Entry 7B2M (electron microscopy, 3.39 A resolution); this record covers chains B and C of the 4 polymer chains in the assembly.

Chain B:
Molecule: Complement C4 alpha chain
From: Homo sapiens
UniProtKB: P0C0L4 (CO4A_HUMAN); residues 680-1446 here = UniProt positions 680-1446
Sequence (767 residues; each row starts with the number of its first residue):
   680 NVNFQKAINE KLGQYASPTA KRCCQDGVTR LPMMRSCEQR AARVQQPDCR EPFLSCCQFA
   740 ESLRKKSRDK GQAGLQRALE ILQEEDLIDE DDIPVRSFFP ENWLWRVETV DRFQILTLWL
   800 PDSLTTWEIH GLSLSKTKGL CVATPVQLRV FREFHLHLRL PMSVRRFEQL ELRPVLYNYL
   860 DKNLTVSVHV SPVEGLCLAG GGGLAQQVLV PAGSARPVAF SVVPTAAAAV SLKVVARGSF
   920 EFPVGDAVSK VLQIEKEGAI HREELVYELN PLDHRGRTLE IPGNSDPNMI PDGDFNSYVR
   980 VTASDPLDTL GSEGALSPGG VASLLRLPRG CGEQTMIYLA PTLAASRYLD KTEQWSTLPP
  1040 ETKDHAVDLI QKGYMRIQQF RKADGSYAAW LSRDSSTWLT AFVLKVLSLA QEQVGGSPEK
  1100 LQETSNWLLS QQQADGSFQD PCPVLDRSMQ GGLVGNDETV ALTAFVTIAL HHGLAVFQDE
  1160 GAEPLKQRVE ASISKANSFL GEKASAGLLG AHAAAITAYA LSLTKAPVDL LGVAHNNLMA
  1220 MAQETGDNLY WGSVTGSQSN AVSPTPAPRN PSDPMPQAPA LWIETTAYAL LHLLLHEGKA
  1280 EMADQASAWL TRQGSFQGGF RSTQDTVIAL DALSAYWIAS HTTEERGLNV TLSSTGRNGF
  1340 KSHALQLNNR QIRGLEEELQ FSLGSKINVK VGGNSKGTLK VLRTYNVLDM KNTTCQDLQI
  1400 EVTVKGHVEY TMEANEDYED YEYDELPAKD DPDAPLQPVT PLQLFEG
Disordered / not traced: 680-758, 951-953, 986-993, 1231-1255, 1349-1353, 1414-1446
Sequence notes: variant Ser-1201 (Thr in P0C0L4)
Glycans and other covalent adducts: N-acetylglucosamine (NAG) linked to Asn-862, Asn-1328, Asn-1391
Swiss-Prot annotation at these positions:
  - site: Arg-756, Ala-757 (Cleavage)
  - modified residue: Ser-918 (Phosphoserine), Tyr-1417 (Sulfotyrosine), Tyr-1420 (Sulfotyrosine), Tyr-1422 (Sulfotyrosine)
  - glycosylation: Asn-862 (N-linked (GlcNAc...) asparagine), Thr-1244 (O-linked (GalNAc...) threonine), Asn-1328 (N-linked (GlcNAc...) (complex) asparagine), Asn-1391 (N-linked (GlcNAc...) asparagine)
  - cross-link: Cys-1010 to Gln-1013 (Isoglutamyl cysteine thioester (Cys-Gln))
  - natural variant: Pro-726 (P726L: In allotype C4A3a), Asp-1073 (D1073G: In allotype C4A1, allotype C4A2), Asn-1176 (N1176S: In allotype C4A1), Ser-1201 (T1201S: In allotype C4A4; this construct carries the variant), Val-1207 (V1207A: In allotype C4A1, allotype C4A13), Leu-1210 (L1210R: In allotype C4A1, allotype C4A13), Ser-1286 (S1286A: In allotype C4A1, allotype C4A3a, allotype C4A6)

Chain C:
Molecule: Complement C4 gamma chain
From: Homo sapiens
UniProtKB: P0C0L4 (CO4A_HUMAN); residue numbers follow UniProt; this construct covers 1454-1744
Sequence (291 residues; numbered 1454 to 1744; the number before each row is that of its first residue):
  1454 EAPKVVEEQE SRVHYTVCIW RNGKVGLSGM AIADVTLLSG FHALRADLEK LTSLSDRYVS
  1514 HFETEGPHVL LYFDSVPTSR ECVGFEAVQE VPVGLVQPAS ATLYDYYNPE RRCSVFYGAP
  1574 SKSRLLATLC SAEVCQCAEG KCPRQRRALE RGLQDEDGYR MKFACYYPRV EYGFQVKVLR
  1634 EDSRAAFRLF ETKITQVLHF TKDVKAAANQ MRNFLVRASC RLRLEPGKEY LIMGLDGATY
  1694 DLEGHPQYLL DSNSWIEEMP SERLCRSTRQ RAACAQLNDF LQEYGTQGCQ V
Disordered / not traced: 1454-1464, 1595-1744
Disulfide bonds: Cys-1471/Cys-1535, Cys-1583/Cys-1588

How chain B and chain C interact:
Disulfides between the chains: Cys-876(B)/Cys-1590(C), Cys-1394(B)/Cys-1566(C)
Contacting residue pairs (93; chain B residue first):
  Glu-759(B) / Glu-1543(C)
  Glu-759(B) / Pro-1545(C)
  Leu-761(B) / Pro-1545(C)  hydrophobic
  Phe-846(B) / Glu-1586(C)
  Phe-846(B) / Cys-1588(C)
  Gln-848(B) / Pro-1551(C)
  Gln-848(B) / Phe-1569(C)
  Gln-848(B) / Leu-1578(C)
  Gln-848(B) / Leu-1579(C)  hydrogen bond (side chain-backbone)
  Glu-850(B) / Pro-1551(C)
  Glu-850(B) / Ser-1553(C)
  Glu-850(B) / Phe-1569(C)
  Arg-852(B) / Thr-1489(C)
  Cys-876(B) / Leu-1579(C)
  Cys-876(B) / Cys-1590(C)  disulfide
  Cys-876(B) / Glu-1592(C)
  Leu-877(B) / Leu-1579(C)
  Leu-877(B) / Glu-1592(C)
  Ala-878(B) / Leu-1548(C)  hydrophobic
  Ala-878(B) / Val-1549(C)
  Ala-878(B) / Gln-1550(C)
  Ala-878(B) / Leu-1579(C)  hydrophobic
  Ala-878(B) / Glu-1592(C)
  Gly-879(B) / Glu-1592(C)
  Gly-880(B) / Glu-1592(C)
  Leu-883(B) / Leu-1548(C)
  Ala-884(B) / Gly-1547(C)
  Gln-885(B) / Ser-1492(C)
  Gln-885(B) / Val-1546(C)
  Gln-885(B) / Gly-1547(C)  hydrogen bond (side chain-backbone)
  Gln-886(B) / Val-1544(C)
  Leu-888(B) / Val-1544(C)  hydrophobic
  Arg-895(B) / Glu-1518(C)  salt bridge
  Arg-895(B) / Gly-1519(C)
  Ala-898(B) / Gln-1550(C)  hydrogen bond (backbone-side chain)
  Phe-899(B) / Leu-1548(C)  hydrophobic
  Phe-899(B) / Gln-1550(C)
  Ser-900(B) / Gln-1550(C)  hydrogen bond (backbone-side chain)
  Ser-900(B) / Pro-1551(C)
  Ser-900(B) / Leu-1579(C)
  Cys-1394(B) / Cys-1566(C)  disulfide
  Gln-1395(B) / Asn-1475(C)  hydrogen bond (backbone-side chain)
  Gln-1395(B) / Arg-1564(C)
  Asp-1396(B) / Arg-1474(C)
  Asp-1396(B) / Asn-1475(C)  hydrogen bond (backbone-backbone)
  Asp-1396(B) / Arg-1564(C)  salt bridge
  Leu-1397(B) / Trp-1473(C)
  Leu-1397(B) / Leu-1480(C)  hydrophobic
  Leu-1397(B) / Leu-1556(C)  hydrophobic
  Leu-1397(B) / Tyr-1557(C)
  Leu-1397(B) / Cys-1566(C)  hydrogen bond (backbone-side chain)
  Gln-1398(B) / Ile-1472(C)
  Gln-1398(B) / Trp-1473(C)  hydrogen bond (backbone-backbone)
  Gln-1398(B) / Asn-1475(C)  hydrogen bond
  Gln-1398(B) / Cys-1566(C)
  Ile-1399(B) / Val-1470(C)  hydrophobic
  Ile-1399(B) / Cys-1471(C)
  Ile-1399(B) / Leu-1556(C)  hydrophobic
  Ile-1399(B) / Cys-1566(C)
  Ile-1399(B) / Val-1568(C)
  Glu-1400(B) / Thr-1469(C)
  Glu-1400(B) / Val-1470(C)
  Glu-1400(B) / Cys-1471(C)  hydrogen bond (backbone-backbone)
  Glu-1400(B) / Trp-1473(C)
  Glu-1400(B) / Arg-1533(C)  salt bridge
  Val-1401(B) / Thr-1469(C)
  Val-1401(B) / Val-1470(C)  hydrophobic
  Val-1401(B) / Ala-1554(C)  hydrophobic
  Val-1401(B) / Tyr-1570(C)  hydrophobic
  Val-1401(B) / Arg-1577(C)  hydrogen bond (backbone-side chain)
  Thr-1402(B) / Tyr-1468(C)
  Thr-1402(B) / Thr-1469(C)  hydrogen bond (backbone-backbone)
  Val-1403(B) / Val-1466(C)  hydrophobic
  Val-1403(B) / His-1467(C)
  Val-1403(B) / Tyr-1468(C)  hydrophobic
  Val-1403(B) / Tyr-1570(C)  hydrophobic
  Val-1403(B) / Pro-1573(C)
  Lys-1404(B) / Val-1466(C)
  Lys-1404(B) / His-1467(C)  hydrogen bond (backbone-backbone)
  Gly-1405(B) / Pro-1573(C)
  His-1406(B) / Val-1466(C)
  Val-1407(B) / Val-1466(C)  hydrophobic
  Val-1407(B) / Phe-1494(C)  hydrophobic
  Glu-1408(B) / Gln-1542(C)
  Glu-1408(B) / Pro-1545(C)
  Glu-1408(B) / Val-1546(C)
  Tyr-1409(B) / Val-1546(C)  hydrophobic
  Tyr-1409(B) / Ala-1572(C)
  Tyr-1409(B) / Lys-1575(C)  hydrogen bond
  Thr-1410(B) / Pro-1545(C)
  Thr-1410(B) / Val-1546(C)
  Thr-1410(B) / Gly-1547(C)  hydrogen bond (side chain-backbone)
  Met-1411(B) / Lys-1594(C)
Other interface residues (no listed pair), chain B (44 interface residues in all): Ile-760, Ser-893, Pro-896, Val-902, Glu-1412, Ala-1413
Other interface residues (no listed pair), chain C (60 interface residues in all): Arg-1465, Gly-1476, Ala-1484, Val-1488, Leu-1491, Pro-1520, Val-1529, Ala-1552, Thr-1555, Ser-1567, Gly-1571, Thr-1581, Val-1587

Summary:
44 residues of chain B face 60 of chain C across their interface, with 2 disulfide bonds, 15 hydrogen bonds
and 3 salt bridges. Polar contacts include Arg-895(B)/Glu-1518(C), Asp-1396(B)/Arg-1564(C) and
Glu-1400(B)/Arg-1533(C). Covalently linked N-acetylglucosamine: at Asn-862(B), Asn-1328(B) and Asn-1391(B).
Here chain B is Complement C4 alpha chain and chain C is Complement C4 gamma chain, both from Homo sapiens.
Entry 7B2M (Cryo-EM structure of complement C4b in complex with nanobody E3) was determined by electron
microscopy (same publication as 7B2P and 7B2Q).
